9JC1 - chains G and I of the 14 polymer chains in the assembly; structure by electron microscopy, 2.79 A resolution.

# Chain G
Protein: ATP synthase gamma chain
Organism: Bacillus sp. PS3
UniProtKB: A0A0M4TPJ7 (A0A0M4TPJ7_BACP3); residue numbers follow UniProt; this construct covers 1-285
Chain sequence (285 residues; row label = number of the first residue in the row):
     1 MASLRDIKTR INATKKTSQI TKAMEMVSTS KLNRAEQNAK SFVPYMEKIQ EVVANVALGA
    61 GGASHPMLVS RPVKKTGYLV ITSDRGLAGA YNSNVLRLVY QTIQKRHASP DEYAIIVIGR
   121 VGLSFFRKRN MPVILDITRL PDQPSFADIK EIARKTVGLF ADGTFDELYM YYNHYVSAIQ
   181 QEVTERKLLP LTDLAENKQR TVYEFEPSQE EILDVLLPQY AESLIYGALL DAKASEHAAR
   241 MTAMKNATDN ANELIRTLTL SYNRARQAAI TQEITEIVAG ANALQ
Not modelled in the structure: 1

# Chain I
Protein: ATP synthase delta subunit, ATP synthase subunit alpha
Organism: Bacillus sp. PS3
Notes: EC 7.1.2.2
UniProtKB: A0A0M3VGF9 (A0A0M3VGF9_BACP3); residues 80-580 here correspond to UniProt positions 2-502 (UniProt number = residue number - 78)
Chain sequence (580 residues; numbered 1 to 580; the number before each row is that of its first residue):
     1 MGIAKAVAYS ARPLTDEELR ALSDVFAQKV GKQTLEIENI IDPELIGGVR LRIGNRIYDG
    61 SVSGQLERIR RQLIGGSGGS IRAEEISALI KQQIENYESQ IQVSDVGTVI QVGDGIARAH
   121 GLDNVMSGEL VEFANGVMGM ALNLEENNVG IVILGPYTGI KEGDEVRRTG RIMEVPVGEA
   181 LIGRVVNPLG QPVDGLGPVE TTETRPIESP APGVMDRRSV HEPLQTGIKA IDALVPIGRG
   241 QRELIIGDRQ TGKTSVAIDT IINQKDQNMI SIYVAIGQKE STVRTVVETL RKHGALDYTI
   301 VVTASASQPA PLLFLAPYAG VAMGEYFMYK GKHVLVVYDD LSKQAAAYRE LSLLLRRPPG
   361 REAYPGDIFY LHSRLLERAA KLSDAKGGGS LTALPFVETQ AGDISAYIPT NVISITDGQI
   421 FLQSDLFFSG VRPAINAGLS VSRVGGAAQI KAMKKVAGTL RLDLAAYREL EAFAQFGSDL
   481 DKATQAKLAR GARTVEVLKQ DLHQPIPVEK QVLIIYALTR GFLDDIPVED VRRFEKEFYL
   541 FLDQNGQHLL EHIRTTKDLP NEDDLNKAIE AFKKTFVVSQ
Not modelled in the structure: 1-5, 75-85, 580
Construct notes: variant Pro210 (Arg132 in A0A0M3VGF9), Ser271 (Cys193 in A0A0M3VGF9), Phe541 (Trp463 in A0A0M3VGF9)

# How chain G and chain I interact
Residue-residue contacts - 13 pairs, chain G then chain I:
  Gln19(G) with Phe473(I)
  Ala23(G) with Phe473(I), hydrophobic; Phe476(I), hydrophobic
  Met26(G) with Phe473(I), hydrophobic
  Val27(G) with Phe476(I), hydrophobic; Ser478(I); Asp479(I)
  Ser30(G) with Ser478(I), hydrogen bond (side chain-backbone); Asp479(I); Leu480(I)
  Arg34(G) with Ser478(I), hydrogen bond (side chain-backbone)
  Ile274(G) with Gly360(I); Arg361(I)
Other interface residues (no listed pair), chain G (12 interface residues in all): Ile270, Glu273, Ile277, Ala281, Leu284
Other interface residues (no listed pair), chain I (12 interface residues in all): Arg356, Pro359, Glu362, Ala363, Gly477

# Overview
Chain G and chain I each contribute 12 residues to their interface; the contacts include 2 hydrogen bonds.
Among the polar pairs are Ser30(G)-Ser478(I) and Arg34(G)-Ser478(I).
Here chain G is ATP synthase gamma chain and chain I is ATP synthase delta subunit, ATP synthase subunit
alpha, both from Bacillus sp. PS3. Entry 9JC1 (Engineering of ATP synthase) was determined by electron
microscopy (same publication as 9JC2).
